5GXX - chains A and B; structure by X-ray diffraction, 1.50 A resolution.

# Chain A (and B)
Protein: Glucanase
From: Clostridium thermocellum
Notes: EC 3.2.1.-; chain B of this document is another copy of the same molecule, construct and numbering; everything in this record applies to it too
UniProt: Q9AJF8 (Q9AJF8_CLOTM); residues 28-628 here = UniProt positions 28-628
Sequence (610 residues; each row starts with the number of its first residue):
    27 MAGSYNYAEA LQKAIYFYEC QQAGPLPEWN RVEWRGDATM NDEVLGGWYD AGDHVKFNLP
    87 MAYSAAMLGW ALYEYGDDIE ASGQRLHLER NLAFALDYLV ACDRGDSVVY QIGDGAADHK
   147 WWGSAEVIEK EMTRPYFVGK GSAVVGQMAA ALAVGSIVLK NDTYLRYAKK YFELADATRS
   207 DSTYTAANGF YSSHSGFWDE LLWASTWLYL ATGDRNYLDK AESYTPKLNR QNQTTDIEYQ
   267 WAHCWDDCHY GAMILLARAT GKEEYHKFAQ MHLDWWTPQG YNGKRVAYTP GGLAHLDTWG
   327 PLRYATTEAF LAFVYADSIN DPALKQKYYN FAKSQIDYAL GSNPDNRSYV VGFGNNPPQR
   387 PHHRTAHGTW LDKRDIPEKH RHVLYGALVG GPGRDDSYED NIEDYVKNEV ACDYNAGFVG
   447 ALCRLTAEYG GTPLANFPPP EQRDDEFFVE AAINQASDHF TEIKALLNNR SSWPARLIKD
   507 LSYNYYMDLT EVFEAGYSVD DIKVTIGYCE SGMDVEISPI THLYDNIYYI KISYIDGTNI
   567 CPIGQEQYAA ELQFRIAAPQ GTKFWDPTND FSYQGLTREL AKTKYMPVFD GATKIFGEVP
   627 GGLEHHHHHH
Unresolved in the structure: 27-29, 630-636 (chain B: 27-29, 629-636)
Differences from the reference sequence: initiating methionine (27); engineered mutation Thr251 (Ile in Q9AJF8); expression tag (629-636)
Ion coordination: Ca2+ site 1: Ser221, Gly222, Asp225, Glu226, Asp272; Ca2+ site 2: Asp514, Glu517, Asp592, Asn595, Asp596

# Chain A / chain B interface
Pairs across the interface (38; chain A residue first):
  Glu488(A) with Asp540(B)
  Lys505(A) with Gln586(B)
  Lys529(A) with Glu542(B), salt bridge
  Thr531(A) with Asp540(B), hydrogen bond; Val541(B); Glu542(B); Ile561(B)
  Ile532(A) with Cys535(B), hydrophobic; Met539(B); Asp540(B); Val541(B), hydrogen bond (backbone-backbone)
  Gly533(A) with Glu536(B); Ser537(B); Gly538(B), hydrogen bond (backbone-backbone); Met539(B); Asp540(B)
  Tyr534(A) with Cys535(B); Ser537(B)
  Cys535(A) with Ile532(B), hydrophobic; Tyr534(B); Cys535(B), disulfide
  Glu536(A) with Gly533(B)
  Ser537(A) with Gly533(B); Tyr534(B)
  Gly538(A) with Gly533(B), hydrogen bond (backbone-backbone)
  Met539(A) with Ile532(B); Gly533(B)
  Asp540(A) with Thr531(B), hydrogen bond; Ile532(B); Arg581(B), salt bridge
  Val541(A) with Thr531(B); Ile532(B), hydrogen bond (backbone-backbone)
  Glu542(A) with Lys529(B), salt bridge; Val530(B); Thr531(B)
  Ile561(A) with Lys529(B); Thr531(B)
  Arg581(A) with Asp540(B), salt bridge
Interface residues without a listed pair, chain A (18 interface residues in all): Val530
Interface residues without a listed pair, chain B (18 interface residues in all): Gln579
Disulfides between the chains: Cys535(A)-Cys535(B)

# In short
The chain A/chain B interface involves 18 residues from each chain, with 1 disulfide bond, 6 hydrogen bonds
and 4 salt bridges. Among the polar pairs are Lys529(A)-Glu542(B), Asp540(A)-Arg581(B) and
Thr531(A)-Asp540(B). The Ca2+ site 1 is built by Ser221(A), Gly222(A), Asp225(A), Glu226(A) and Asp272(A).
Chain A and chain B are both Glucanase (Clostridium thermocellum); the structure, Crystal structure of
endoglucanase CelQ from Clostridium thermocellum complexed with Tris, was determined by X-ray diffraction
(same publication as 5GXY, 5GXZ, 5GY0 and 5GY1).
